PDB entry 7G8A | X-ray diffraction, 1.50 A resolution | chains A and B

Chain A:
Molecule: Transforming protein RhoA
Organism: Homo sapiens
Notes: EC 3.6.5.2
UniProtKB: P61586 (RHOA_HUMAN); numbering as in UniProt (aligned over 1-184)
Chain sequence (185 residues; row label = number of the first residue in the row; numbering starts at 0):
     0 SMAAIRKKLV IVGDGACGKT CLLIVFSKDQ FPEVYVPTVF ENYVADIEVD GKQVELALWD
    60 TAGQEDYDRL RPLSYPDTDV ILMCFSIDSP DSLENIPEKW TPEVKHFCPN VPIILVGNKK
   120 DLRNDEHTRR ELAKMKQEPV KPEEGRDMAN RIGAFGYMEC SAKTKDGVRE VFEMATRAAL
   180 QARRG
Not modelled in the structure: 0-2, 182-184
Construct notes: expression tag (0)
UniProt features mapped onto this chain:
  - region: Ala61 to Asp78 (Switch II region)
  - motif: Tyr34 to Tyr42 (Effector region)
  - binding site (GTP): Gly12 to Thr19, Phe30 to Thr37, Asp59 to Gln63, Asn117 to Asp120, Ser160 to Lys162
  - modified residue: Tyr34 (Microbial infection: O-AMP-tyrosine), Thr37 (Microbial infection: O-AMP-threonine), Asn41 (Microbial infection: ADP-ribosylasparagine), Gln63 (5-glutamyl serotonin)
  - glycosylation: Tyr34 (Microbial infection: O-linked (GlcNAc) tyrosine), Thr37 (Microbial infection: O-alpha-linked (GlcNAc) threonine)
  - cross-link: Lys135 (Glycyl lysine isopeptide (Lys-Gly) (interchain with G-Cter in ubiquitin))
Small-molecule neighbours: 2-bromo-4-fluoro-N,N-dimethylbenzamide (WJ7): Pro71, Leu72, Tyr74, Pro75, Phe106

Chain B:
Molecule: Rho guanine nucleotide exchange factor 2
Organism: Homo sapiens
UniProtKB: Q92974 (ARHG2_HUMAN); residues 206-448 here = UniProt positions 206-448
Chain sequence (245 residues; row label = number of the first residue in the row):
   204 SMEMDEKDFA ADSWSLAVDS SFLQQHKKEV MKQQDVIYEL IQTELHHVRT LKIMTRLFRT
   264 GMLEELHLEP GVVQGLFPCV DELSDIHTRF LSQLLERRRQ ALCPGSTRNF VIHRLGDLLI
   324 SQFSGPSAEQ MCKTYSEFCS RHSKALKLYK ELYARDKRFQ QFIRKVTRPA VLKRHGVQEC
   384 ILLVTQRITK YPLLISRILQ HSHGIEEERQ DLTTALGLVK ELLSNVDEGI YQLEKGARLQ
   444 EIYNR
Construct notes: expression tag (204-205)
UniProt features mapped onto this chain:
  - modified residue: Lys353 (N6-acetyllysine)
Small-molecule neighbours: 2-bromo-4-fluoro-N,N-dimethylbenzamide (WJ7): Ser346, Lys350, Gln435, Glu437

How chain A and chain B interact:
Residue-residue contacts (60):
  Arg5(A) - Lys376(B)
  Arg5(A) - Glu382(B)  salt bridge
  Lys7(A) - Leu385(B)
  Val33(A) - Ser216(B)
  Val33(A) - Ser218(B)
  Tyr34(A) - Asp215(B)
  Tyr34(A) - Ser216(B)
  Tyr34(A) - Asp238(B)
  Tyr34(A) - Val239(B)
  Tyr34(A) - Glu242(B)  hydrogen bond
  Tyr34(A) - Arg400(B)  hydrogen bond
  Val35(A) - Arg400(B)  hydrogen bond (backbone-side chain)
  Pro36(A) - Glu242(B)
  Pro36(A) - Arg400(B)
  Thr37(A) - Val239(B)
  Thr37(A) - Glu242(B)  hydrogen bond
  Thr37(A) - Leu396(B)
  Thr37(A) - Leu397(B)
  Thr37(A) - Arg400(B)  hydrogen bond
  Val38(A) - Glu242(B)  hydrogen bond (backbone-side chain)
  Val38(A) - Lys393(B)
  Phe39(A) - Lys393(B)  hydrogen bond (backbone-side chain)
  Glu40(A) - Thr246(B)
  Glu40(A) - His249(B)  salt bridge
  Glu40(A) - Leu386(B)
  Asn41(A) - Arg377(B)  hydrogen bond (side chain-backbone)
  Asn41(A) - Leu386(B)
  Tyr42(A) - Arg377(B)
  Val43(A) - Lys376(B)
  Asp45(A) - Lys376(B)  salt bridge
  Glu54(A) - Lys376(B)  salt bridge
  Trp58(A) - Glu382(B)
  Trp58(A) - Leu385(B)  hydrophobic
  Trp58(A) - Leu386(B)  hydrophobic
  Trp58(A) - Gln389(B)
  Asp59(A) - Gln389(B)  hydrogen bond (backbone-side chain)
  Ala61(A) - Leu396(B)
  Gly62(A) - Thr392(B)
  Gly62(A) - Leu396(B)
  Gln63(A) - Gln389(B)
  Gln63(A) - Thr392(B)
  Tyr66(A) - Thr392(B)
  Tyr66(A) - Leu426(B)
  Tyr66(A) - Ser427(B)
  Tyr66(A) - Asp430(B)
  Asp67(A) - Asp430(B)  hydrogen bond (backbone-side chain)
  Arg68(A) - Asp430(B)  salt bridge
  Arg68(A) - Ile433(B)
  Leu69(A) - Cys342(B)  hydrophobic
  Leu69(A) - Asp430(B)  hydrogen bond (backbone-side chain)
  Leu69(A) - Ile433(B)  hydrophobic
  Leu72(A) - Cys342(B)
  Leu72(A) - His345(B)
  Leu72(A) - Leu385(B)
  Leu72(A) - Thr388(B)
  Leu72(A) - Gln435(B)
  Ser73(A) - Leu385(B)
  Ser73(A) - Gln389(B)  hydrogen bond
  Pro75(A) - Leu349(B)  hydrophobic
  Asp76(A) - Lys353(B)  salt bridge
Interface residues without a listed pair, chain B (36 interface residues in all): Leu219, Ser346, Gln381, Ile391, Lys423, Val429, Glu431

Summary:
The interface between chain A and chain B involves 28 residues on one side and 36 on the other, with 12
hydrogen bonds and 6 salt bridges. Polar pairs include Arg5(A)-Glu382(B), Glu40(A)-His249(B) and
Asp45(A)-Lys376(B). 2-bromo-4-fluoro-N,N-dimethylbenzamide is bound between chain A and chain B.
Chain A is Transforming protein RhoA and chain B is Rho guanine nucleotide exchange factor 2, both from Homo
sapiens; the structure, ARHGEF2 PanDDA analysis group deposition -- ARHGEF2 and RhoA in complex with
Z100642432, was determined by X-ray diffraction.
